1W1B - chain 1; structure by X-ray diffraction, 2.10 A resolution.

== Chain 1 ==
Name: Probable polysaccharide deacetylase pdaa
Organism: Bacillus subtilis
UniProt: O34928 (PDAA_BACSU); residues 12-263 here = UniProt positions 12-263
Chain sequence (257 residues; each row starts with the number of its first residue):
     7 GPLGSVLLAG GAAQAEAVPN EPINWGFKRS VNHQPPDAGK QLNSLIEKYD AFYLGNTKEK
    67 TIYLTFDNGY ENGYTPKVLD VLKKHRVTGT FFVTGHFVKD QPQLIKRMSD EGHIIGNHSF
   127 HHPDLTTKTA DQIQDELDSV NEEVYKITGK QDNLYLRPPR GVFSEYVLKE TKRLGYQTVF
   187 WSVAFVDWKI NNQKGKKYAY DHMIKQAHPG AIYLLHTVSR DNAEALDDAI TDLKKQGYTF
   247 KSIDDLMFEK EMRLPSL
Disordered / not traced: 7-23, 260-263
UniProt features mapped onto this chain:
  - active site: D73 (Proton acceptor), H222 (Proton donor)
  - binding site (a divalent metal cation): H124, H128
  - site: D193 (Raises pKa of active site His)
Bound ions: Cd2+ site 1: H124, H128; Cd2+ site 2 near H127 (its only coordinating residue here)
From the paper describing this entry:
  - Cd2+ coordination: H124, H128
  - catalytic residues: H124 (proposed by the authors, not directly observed)

== In short ==
H124 and H128 form the Cd2+ site 1. From UniProt: active-site residues D73 and H222 and divalent metal
cation-binding residues H124 and H128. The paper reports the catalytic residue H124; Cd2+ coordination by H124
and H128.
Chain 1 is Probable polysaccharide deacetylase pdaa (Bacillus subtilis); the structure, Structure of Bacillus
subtilis PdaA with Cadmium, a family 4 Carbohydrate esterase, was determined by X-ray diffraction, deposited
together with 1W17 and 1W1A.
